2X42 - chain A; structure by X-ray diffraction, 2.10 A resolution.

# Chain A
Molecule: Beta-glucosidase
Source organism: Thermotoga neapolitana
Notes: EC 3.2.1.21
Reference sequence: Q0GC07 (Q0GC07_THENN); numbering as in UniProt (aligned over 1-721)
Chain sequence (721 residues; each row starts with the number of its first residue):
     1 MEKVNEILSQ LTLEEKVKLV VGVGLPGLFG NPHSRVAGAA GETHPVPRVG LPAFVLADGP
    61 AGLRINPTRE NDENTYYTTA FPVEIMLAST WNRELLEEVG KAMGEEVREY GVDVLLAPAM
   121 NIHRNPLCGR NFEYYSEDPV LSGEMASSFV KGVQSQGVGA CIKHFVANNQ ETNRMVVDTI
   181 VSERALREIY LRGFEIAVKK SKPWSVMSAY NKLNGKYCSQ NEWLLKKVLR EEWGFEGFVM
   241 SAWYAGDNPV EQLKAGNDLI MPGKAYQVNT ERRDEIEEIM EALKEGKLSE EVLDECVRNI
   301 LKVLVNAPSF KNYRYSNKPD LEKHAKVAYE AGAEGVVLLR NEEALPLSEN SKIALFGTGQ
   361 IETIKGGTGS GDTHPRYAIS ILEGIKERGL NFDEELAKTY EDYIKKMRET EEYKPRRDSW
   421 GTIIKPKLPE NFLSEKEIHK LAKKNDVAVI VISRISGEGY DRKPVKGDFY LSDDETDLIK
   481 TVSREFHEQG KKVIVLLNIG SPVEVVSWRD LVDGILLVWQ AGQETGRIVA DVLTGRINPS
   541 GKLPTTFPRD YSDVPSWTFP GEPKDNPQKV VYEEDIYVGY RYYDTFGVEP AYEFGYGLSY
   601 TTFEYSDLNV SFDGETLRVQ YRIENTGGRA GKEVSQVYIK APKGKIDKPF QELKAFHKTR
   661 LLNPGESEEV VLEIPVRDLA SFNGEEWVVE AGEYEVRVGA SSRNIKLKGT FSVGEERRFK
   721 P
Disordered / not traced: 1, 418-422
Sequence notes: engineered mutation A242 (Asp in Q0GC07)
Residues lining bound ligands: alpha-D-glucopyranose (GLC): A40, D58, R64, L116, R130, K163, H164, R174, M207, Y210, A242, W243, S370, E458

# In short
Bound to chain A: alpha-D-glucopyranose.
Chain A is Beta-glucosidase (Thermotoga neapolitana); the structure, Structure of beta-glucosidase 3B from
Thermotoga neapolitana in complex with alpha-D-glucose, was determined by X-ray diffraction, deposited
together with 2X40 and 2X41.
